Entry 7ADD (electron microscopy, 4.30 A resolution (low resolution: residue-level contacts below are approximate; hydrogen-bond / salt-bridge calls are withheld)); this record covers chains X and K of the 15 polymer chains in the assembly.

Chain X:
Molecule: DNA-directed RNA polymerase subunit beta
Source organism: Escherichia coli
Notes: EC 2.7.7.6
UniProtKB: P0A8V4 (RPOB_ECO57); residue numbers follow UniProt; this construct covers 1-1342
Amino-acid sequence (1342 residues; numbered 1 to 1342; the number before each row is that of its first residue):
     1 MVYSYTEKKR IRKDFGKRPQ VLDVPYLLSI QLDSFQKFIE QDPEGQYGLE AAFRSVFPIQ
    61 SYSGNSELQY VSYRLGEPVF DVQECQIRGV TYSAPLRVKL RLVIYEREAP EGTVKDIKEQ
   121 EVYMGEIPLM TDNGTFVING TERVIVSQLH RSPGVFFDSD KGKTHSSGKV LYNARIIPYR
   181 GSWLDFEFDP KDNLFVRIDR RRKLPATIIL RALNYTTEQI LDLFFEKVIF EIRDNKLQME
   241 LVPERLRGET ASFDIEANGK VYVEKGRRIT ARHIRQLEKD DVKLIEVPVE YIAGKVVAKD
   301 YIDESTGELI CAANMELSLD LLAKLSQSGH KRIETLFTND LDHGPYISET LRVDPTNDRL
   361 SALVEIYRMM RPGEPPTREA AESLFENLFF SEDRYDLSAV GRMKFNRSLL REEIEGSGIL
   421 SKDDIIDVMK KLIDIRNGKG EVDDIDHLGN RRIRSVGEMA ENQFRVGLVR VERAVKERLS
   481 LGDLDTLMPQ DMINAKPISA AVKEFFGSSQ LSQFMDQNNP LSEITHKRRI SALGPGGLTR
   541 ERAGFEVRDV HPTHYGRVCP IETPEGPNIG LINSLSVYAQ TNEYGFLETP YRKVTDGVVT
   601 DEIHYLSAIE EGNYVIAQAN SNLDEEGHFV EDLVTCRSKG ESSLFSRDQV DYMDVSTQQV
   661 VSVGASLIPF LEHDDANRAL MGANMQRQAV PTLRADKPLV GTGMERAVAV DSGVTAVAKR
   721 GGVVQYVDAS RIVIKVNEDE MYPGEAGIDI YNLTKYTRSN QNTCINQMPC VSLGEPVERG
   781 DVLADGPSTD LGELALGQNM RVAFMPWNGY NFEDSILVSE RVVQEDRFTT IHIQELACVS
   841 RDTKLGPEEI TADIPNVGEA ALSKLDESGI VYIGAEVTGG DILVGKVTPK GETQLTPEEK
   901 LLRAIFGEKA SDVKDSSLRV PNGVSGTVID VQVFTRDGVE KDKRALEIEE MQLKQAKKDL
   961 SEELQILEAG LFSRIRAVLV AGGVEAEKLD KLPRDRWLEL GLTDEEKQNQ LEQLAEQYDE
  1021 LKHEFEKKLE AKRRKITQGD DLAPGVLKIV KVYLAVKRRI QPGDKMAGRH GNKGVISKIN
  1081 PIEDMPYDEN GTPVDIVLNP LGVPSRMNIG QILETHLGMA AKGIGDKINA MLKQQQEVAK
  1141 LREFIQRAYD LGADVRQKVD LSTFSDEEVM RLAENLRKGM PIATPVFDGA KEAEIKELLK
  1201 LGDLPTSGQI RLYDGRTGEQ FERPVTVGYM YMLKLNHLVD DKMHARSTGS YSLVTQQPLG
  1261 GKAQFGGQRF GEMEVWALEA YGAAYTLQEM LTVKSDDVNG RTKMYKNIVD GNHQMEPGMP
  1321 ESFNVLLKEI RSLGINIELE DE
Unresolved in the structure: 1, 1342
Swiss-Prot annotation at these positions:
  - modified residue (N6-acetyllysine): Lys1022, Lys1200

Chain K:
Molecule: ntDNA
Sequence (50 nucleotides; each row starts with the number of its first residue; numbers below 1 keep their minus sign (DG-35 is residue -35)):
   -35 GGGCTGCGAA TAACGGCCGA GCAGCGTAGC ATTACTTGTG AGCGGATAAC
Unresolved in the structure: -35 to -20, -8 to -3, 13-14

Chain X / chain K interface:
Pairs across the interface - 6 pairs, chain X then chain K:
  Arg200(X) - DC-1(K)
  Arg470(X) - DC-11(K)
  Arg470(X) - DG-10(K)
  Arg473(X) - DC-11(K)
  Arg542(X) - DC-1(K)
  Arg542(X) - DT0(K)
Other interface residues (no listed pair), chain X (6 interface residues in all): Lys163, Ala474
Other interface residues (no listed pair), chain K (5 interface residues in all): DG2

In short:
Chain X and chain K form an interface of 6 and 5 residues respectively.
Here chain X is DNA-directed RNA polymerase subunit beta (Escherichia coli) and chain K is ntDNA. Entry 7ADD
(Transcription termination intermediate complex IIIa) was determined by electron microscopy, deposited
together with 6Z9P, 6Z9Q, 6Z9R, 6Z9S, 6Z9T, 7ADB, 7ADC and 7ADE.
